1D7Y - chain A; structure by X-ray diffraction, 2.10 A resolution.

Chain A:
Protein: Ferredoxin reductase
From: Pseudomonas sp
UniProtKB: Q52437 (Q52437_PSES1); numbering as in UniProt (aligned over 1-408)
Amino-acid sequence (408 residues; row label = number of the first residue in the row):
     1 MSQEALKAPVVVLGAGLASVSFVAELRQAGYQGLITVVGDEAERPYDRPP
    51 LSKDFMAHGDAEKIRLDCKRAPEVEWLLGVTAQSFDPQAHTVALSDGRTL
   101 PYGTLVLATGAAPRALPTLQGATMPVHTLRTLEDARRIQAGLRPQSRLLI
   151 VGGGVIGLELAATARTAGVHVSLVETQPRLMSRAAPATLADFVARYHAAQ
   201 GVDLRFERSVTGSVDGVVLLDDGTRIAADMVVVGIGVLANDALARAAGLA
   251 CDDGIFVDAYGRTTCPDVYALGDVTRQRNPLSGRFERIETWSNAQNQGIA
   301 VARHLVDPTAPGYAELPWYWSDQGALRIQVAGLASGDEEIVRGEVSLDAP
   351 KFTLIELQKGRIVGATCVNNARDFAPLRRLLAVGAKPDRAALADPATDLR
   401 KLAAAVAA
Not modelled in the structure: 1-4, 406-408
Ligand contacts: FAD (flavin-adenine dinucleotide): Gly-14, Ala-15, Gly-16, Leu-17, Ala-18, Ser-19, Val-38, Gly-39, Asp-40, Glu-41, Arg-48, Pro-49, Leu-51, Ser-52, Lys-53, Val-80, Thr-81, Ala-82, Ala-108, Thr-109, Gly-110, Ala-111, Leu-129, Arg-130, Ile-156, Glu-159, Asn-240, Leu-243, Leu-271, Gly-272, Asp-273, Glu-289, Thr-290, Trp-291, Ala-294, Tyr-319, Trp-320

In short:
Ligands of chain A: flavin-adenine dinucleotide.
Chain A is Ferredoxin reductase (Pseudomonas sp); the structure, Crystal structure of NADH-dependent
ferredoxin reductase, BPHA4, was determined by X-ray diffraction together with 1F3P from the same study.
